Entry 7JG5 (electron microscopy, 3.40 A resolution); this record covers chains A and G of the 20 polymer chains in the assembly.

[Chain A]
Protein: ATP synthase subunit alpha
Organism: Mycolicibacterium smegmatis
Notes: EC 7.1.2.2
UniProtKB: A0A0D6IV93 (A0A0D6IV93_MYCSM); residue numbers follow UniProt; this construct covers 1-548
Sequence (548 residues; row label = number of the first residue in the row):
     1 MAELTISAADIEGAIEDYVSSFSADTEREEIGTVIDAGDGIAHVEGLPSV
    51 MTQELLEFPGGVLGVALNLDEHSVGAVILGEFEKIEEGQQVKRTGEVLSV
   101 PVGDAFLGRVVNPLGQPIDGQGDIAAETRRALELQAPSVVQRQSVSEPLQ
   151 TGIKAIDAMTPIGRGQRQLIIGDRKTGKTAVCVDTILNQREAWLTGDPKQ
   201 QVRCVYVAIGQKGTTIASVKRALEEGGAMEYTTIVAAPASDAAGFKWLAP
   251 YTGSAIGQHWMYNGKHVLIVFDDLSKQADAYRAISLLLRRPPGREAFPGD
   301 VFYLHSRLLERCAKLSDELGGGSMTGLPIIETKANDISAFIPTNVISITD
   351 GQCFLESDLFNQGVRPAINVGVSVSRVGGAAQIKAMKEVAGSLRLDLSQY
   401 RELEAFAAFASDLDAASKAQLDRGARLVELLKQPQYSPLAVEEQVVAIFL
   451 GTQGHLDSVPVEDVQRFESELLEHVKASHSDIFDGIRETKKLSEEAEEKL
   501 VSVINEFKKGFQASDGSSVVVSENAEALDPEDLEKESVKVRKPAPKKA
Not modelled in the structure: 1-4, 517-532, 546-548
Metal / ion sites: Mg2+: T179 (together with ATP)
Small-molecule neighbours: ATP (adenosine-5'-triphosphate): K175, T176, G177, K178, T179, A180, Q211, D272, F360, R365, P366, Q433, P434, Q435

[Chain G]
Protein: ATP synthase gamma chain
Organism: Mycolicibacterium smegmatis
UniProtKB: A0A0D6IUE3 (A0A0D6IUE3_MYCSM); residue numbers follow UniProt; this construct covers 1-307
Sequence (307 residues; row label = number of the first residue in the row):
     1 MAATLRELRGRIRSAGSIKKITKAQELIATSRIAKAQARVEAARPYAAEI
    51 TNMLTELAGASALDHPLLVERKQPKRAGVLVVSSDRGLCGAYNANVLRRA
   101 EELFSLLRDEGKDPVLYVVGRKALGYFSFRQRTVVESWTGFSERPTYENA
   151 REIADTLVNAFMAGADDEGDDAGADGILGVDELHIVFTEFRSMLSQTAVA
   201 RRAAPMEVEYVGEVETGPRTLYSFEPDPETLFDALLPRYIATRVYAALLE
   251 AAASESASRRRAMKSATDNADDLIKALTLAANRERQAQITQEISEIVGGA
   301 NALAGSK
Not modelled in the structure: 1-3, 165-177, 214-221, 304-307

[Chain A / chain G interface]
Contacting residue pairs (44; chain A residue first):
  P291(A) with A302(G), hydrophobic; L303(G), hydrophobic
  G293(A) with E295(G)
  R294(A) with E295(G)
  E295(A) with E295(G), hydrogen bond (backbone-side chain)
  S338(A) with R6(G)
  L533(A) with L103(G), hydrophobic; H184(G); A200(G)
  E534(A) with A200(G), hydrogen bond (backbone-backbone); R201(G), salt bridge; R202(G), hydrogen bond (backbone-backbone)
  K535(A) with R202(G); E207(G), salt bridge
  E536(A) with R202(G), hydrogen bond (backbone-backbone); M206(G); E207(G), hydrogen bond (backbone-backbone); Y239(G), hydrogen bond; R243(G), salt bridge
  S537(A) with E207(G); E209(G), hydrogen bond; Y239(G)
  V538(A) with L54(G), hydrophobic; L68(G), hydrophobic; E207(G), hydrogen bond (backbone-backbone); V208(G); E209(G), hydrogen bond (backbone-backbone)
  K539(A) with T55(G); A58(G); E209(G), salt bridge
  V540(A) with A58(G), hydrophobic; L63(G), hydrophobic; V208(G), hydrophobic; E209(G), hydrogen bond (backbone-backbone); Y210(G); V211(G), hydrogen bond (backbone-backbone)
  R541(A) with N52(G); T55(G); E56(G), salt bridge; V211(G)
  K542(A) with G59(G), hydrogen bond (side chain-backbone); Y210(G); V211(G), hydrogen bond (backbone-backbone)
  P545(A) with Y210(G)
Also at the interface, not in a pair above, chain A (19 interface residues in all): S411, P543, A544
Also at the interface, not in a pair above, chain G (28 interface residues in all): L106, R121, G299

[Summary]
The interface between chain A and chain G involves 19 residues on one side and 28 on the other, with 13
hydrogen bonds and 5 salt bridges. Polar pairs include E534(A)-R201(G), K535(A)-E207(G) and E536(A)-R243(G).
Chain A binds ATP.
Chain A is ATP synthase subunit alpha and chain G is ATP synthase gamma chain, both from Mycolicibacterium
smegmatis; the structure, Cryo-EM structure of bedaquiline-free Mycobacterium smegmatis ATP synthase
rotational state 1, was determined by electron microscopy (same publication as 7JG6, 7JG7, 7JG8, 7JG9, 7JGA,
7JGB and 7JGC).
